PDB entry 8JNK | X-ray diffraction, 2.69 A resolution | chains G and O of the 8 polymer chains in the assembly

# Chain G
Name: Alpha-ketoglutarate-dependent dioxygenase alkB homolog 3
Organism: Homo sapiens
Notes: EC 1.14.11.33, 1.14.11.54
Reference sequence: Q96Q83 (ALKB3_HUMAN); residue numbers follow UniProt; this construct covers 70-280
Amino-acid sequence (232 residues; each row starts with the number of its first residue):
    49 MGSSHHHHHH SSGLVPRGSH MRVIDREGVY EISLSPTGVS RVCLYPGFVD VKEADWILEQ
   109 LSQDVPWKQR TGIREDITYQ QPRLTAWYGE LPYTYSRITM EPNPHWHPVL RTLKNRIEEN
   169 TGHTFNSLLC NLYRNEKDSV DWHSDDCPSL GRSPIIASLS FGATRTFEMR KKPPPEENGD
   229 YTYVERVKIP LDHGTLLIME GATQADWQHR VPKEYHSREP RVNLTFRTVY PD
Not modelled in the structure: 49-70, 224-231, 280
Differences from the reference sequence: initiating methionine (49); expression tag (50-69); engineered mutation S110 (Cys in Q96Q83), S201 (Cys in Q96Q83); conflict C195 (Glu in Q96Q83)
UniProt features mapped onto this chain:
  - binding site (substrate): W115, Y141 to Y143, D194
  - binding site (2-oxoglutarate): N179 to Y181, R269 to R275
  - binding site (Fe cation): H191, D193, H257
  - modified residue: L177 (4R: -5-hydroxyleucine)
Metal / ion sites: Mn2+: H191, D193, H257 (together with N-oxalylglycine)
Ligand contacts: N-oxalylglycine (OGA): L177, N179, Y181, H191, D193, S206, F215, L239, H257, V259, R269, N271, R275

# Chain O
Name: Synthetic antibody light chain
Organism: Homo sapiens
Notes: antibody fragment or engineered binder
Amino-acid sequence (217 residues; numbered 1 to 217; the number before each row is that of its first residue):
     1 SDIQMTQSPS SLSASVGDRV TITCRASQSV SSAVAWYQQK PGKAPKLLIY SASSLYSGVP
    61 SRFSGSRSGT DFTLTISSLQ PEDFATYYCQ QPSYIYYPVT FGQGTKVEIK RTVAAPSVFI
   121 FPPSDSQLKS GTASVVCLLN NFYPREAKVQ WKVDNALQSG NSQESVTEQD SKDSTYSLSS
   181 TLTLSKADYE KHKVYACEVT HQGLSSPVTK SFNRGEC
Not modelled in the structure: 1-2, 217
Disulfides: C24-C89, C137-C197

# Chain G / chain O interface
Pairs across the interface (23):
  E101(G) with Y96(O), hydrogen bond
  W104(G) with I95(O)
  I105(G) with I95(O); Y96(O)
  Q108(G) with S31(O), hydrogen bond; A33(O); S93(O), hydrogen bond (side chain-backbone); Y94(O); I95(O), hydrogen bond (side chain-backbone)
  Q111(G) with S32(O); S51(O), hydrogen bond
  D112(G) with V30(O); S31(O), hydrogen bond; S32(O), hydrogen bond (side chain-backbone)
  H155(G) with V30(O); Y94(O)
  P156(G) with V30(O); Y94(O), hydrophobic; Y97(O), hydrogen bond (backbone-side chain)
  V157(G) with I95(O)
  T160(G) with Y96(O); Y97(O), hydrogen bond
  R164(G) with Y96(O), hydrogen bond
Also at the interface, not in a pair above, chain G (13 interface residues in all): V97, R159

# Summary
The interface between chain G and chain O involves 13 residues on one side and 10 on the other; the contacts
include 10 hydrogen bonds. Polar pairs include E101(G)-Y96(O), Q108(G)-S31(O) and Q108(G)-S93(O). Ligands of
chain G: N-oxalylglycine.
Chain G is Alpha-ketoglutarate-dependent dioxygenase alkB homolog 3 and chain O is Synthetic antibody light
chain, both from Homo sapiens; the structure, Crystal structure of human ALKBH3 bound to ssDNA through active
site crosslink, was determined by X-ray diffraction together with 8JNR from the same study.
